PDB entry 7ESY | X-ray diffraction, 2.30 A resolution | chains A and B

Chain A:
Name: Bacteria factor 1
From: Wolbachia pipientis subsp. Culex pipiens (strain wPip)
UniProtKB: B3CP62 (B3CP62_WOLPP); residue numbers follow UniProt; this construct covers 1-491
Chain sequence (499 residues; each row starts with the number of its first residue):
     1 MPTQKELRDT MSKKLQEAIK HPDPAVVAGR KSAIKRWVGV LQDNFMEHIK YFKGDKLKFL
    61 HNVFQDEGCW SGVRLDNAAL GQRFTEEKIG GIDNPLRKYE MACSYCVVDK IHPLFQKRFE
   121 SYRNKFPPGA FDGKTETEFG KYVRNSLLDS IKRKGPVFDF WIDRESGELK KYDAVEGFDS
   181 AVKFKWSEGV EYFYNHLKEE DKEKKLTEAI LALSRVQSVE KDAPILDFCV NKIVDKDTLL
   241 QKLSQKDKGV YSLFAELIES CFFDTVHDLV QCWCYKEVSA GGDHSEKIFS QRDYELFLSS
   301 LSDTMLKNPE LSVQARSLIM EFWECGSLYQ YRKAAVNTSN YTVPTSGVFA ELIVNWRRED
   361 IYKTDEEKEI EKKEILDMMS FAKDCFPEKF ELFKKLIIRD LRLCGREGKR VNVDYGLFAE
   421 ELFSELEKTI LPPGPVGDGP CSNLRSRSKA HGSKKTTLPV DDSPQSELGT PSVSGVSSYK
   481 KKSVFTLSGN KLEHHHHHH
Disordered / not traced: 1, 128-134, 273-286, 429-499
Construct notes: expression tag (492-499)
Bound ions: Ca2+: Asp400 (shared with Gly253(B), Glu257(B) of chain B)

Chain B:
Name: ULP_PROTEASE domain-containing protein
From: Wolbachia pipientis subsp. Culex pipiens (strain wPip)
UniProtKB: B3CP63 (B3CP63_WOLPP); residue numbers follow UniProt; this construct covers 1-761
Chain sequence (769 residues; row label = number of the first residue in the row):
     1 MSNGDGLIRS LVDGDLEGFR QGFESFLDQC PSFLYHVSAG RFLPVFFFSM FSTAHDANIL
    61 NANERVYFRF DNHGVNPRNG ENRNTANLKV AVYRDGQQVV RCYSISDRPN SDGLRFSTRE
   121 RNALVQEIRR QNPNLREEDL NFEQYKVCMH GKGKSQGEAI ATVFEVIREK DRQGRDKFAK
   181 YSASEVHFLR QLFRNHRLTI KEIEGRQLNQ NQLRQLGRSV NFTRVEPGQQ RIDNFMEMLA
   241 SNQRQDVRDS LRGDILEYVT DTYNNYRAQI ENNIEGRSQK FESHGFLLGF LANFSHRYTI
   301 GVDLDLSPRN SHVAFLVRHQ VERENIPIVI NLATRAPPYI ALNRARSHAE RLHVFSFIPI
   361 HTESRNTVCV GLNFNLNLDP FSVDTVGLQQ DRFPLVQRLF ECLENEGIRE NIRDFLLHHL
   421 PAEIPRNAEN YDRIFDCITG FAFGNSAFDR HPLELEEEDE APITKYIFRH GDEGLRCLTM
   481 VFHAEGSDIV ILHIRAHDAQ QQGAINLQTL NVNGNDVHVW EVSCTLNNQL ELDIDLPNDL
   541 GLYHDYQNNN ANNFLAGDLV QVPNTENVHN TLNQVVNDGW KNIAQHRGLF QEISGALMPL
   601 VDTINVNSED KFRSILHGTF YASDNPYKVL AMYKVGQTYS LKRGQEEEGE RVILTRITEQ
   661 RLDLLLLRQP RENDLDTHPI GYVLRLANNA EEVGQQQNDA RQEIGRLKKQ HRGFIPITSG
   721 NEVVLFPIVF NRDAHEAGNL ILFPEGIGRE EHVHRLDRHV RLEHHHHHH
Disordered / not traced: 1-4, 110-113, 151-161, 321, 502, 672-673, 746-747, 758-769
Construct notes: expression tag (762-769)
Bound ions: Ca2+: Gly253, Glu257 (shared with Asp400(A) of chain A)

How chain A and chain B interact:
Residue-residue contacts (97; chain A residue first):
  Thr3(A) - Ser347(B)
  Thr3(A) - Glu350(B)
  Gln4(A) - Glu350(B)  hydrogen bond (backbone-side chain)
  Gln4(A) - Gln389(B)
  Lys5(A) - Glu350(B)  hydrogen bond (backbone-side chain)
  Lys5(A) - Asp384(B)  salt bridge
  Lys5(A) - Thr385(B)  hydrogen bond (side chain-backbone)
  Glu6(A) - Asn343(B)
  Leu41(A) - Asn366(B)
  Leu41(A) - Thr385(B)
  Leu41(A) - Val386(B)  hydrophobic
  Leu41(A) - Gly387(B)
  Gln42(A) - Asn366(B)  hydrogen bond
  Lys50(A) - Arg398(B)
  Tyr51(A) - Glu401(B)  hydrogen bond
  Tyr51(A) - Ile408(B)
  Lys56(A) - Glu456(B)  salt bridge
  Leu96(A) - Glu458(B)
  Arg97(A) - Glu454(B)  salt bridge
  Arg97(A) - Leu455(B)  hydrogen bond (side chain-backbone)
  Arg97(A) - Glu456(B)
  Arg97(A) - Glu458(B)
  Arg97(A) - Asp459(B)  hydrogen bond (side chain-backbone)
  Arg97(A) - Glu460(B)  salt bridge
  Lys98(A) - Glu458(B)  salt bridge
  Arg118(A) - Glu458(B)
  Arg118(A) - Glu460(B)  salt bridge
  Ser121(A) - Asp459(B)  hydrogen bond
  Tyr122(A) - Pro452(B)
  Tyr122(A) - Glu460(B)
  Tyr122(A) - Ala461(B)
  Tyr122(A) - Pro462(B)
  Lys125(A) - Asp459(B)  salt bridge
  Lys125(A) - Glu460(B)
  Lys125(A) - Ala461(B)
  Lys125(A) - Pro462(B)
  Lys125(A) - Glu485(B)
  Phe126(A) - Pro462(B)  hydrophobic
  Tyr142(A) - Glu566(B)
  Ser146(A) - Pro452(B)
  Leu147(A) - Glu460(B)
  Asp149(A) - Arg450(B)  salt bridge
  Asp149(A) - His451(B)
  Ser150(A) - His451(B)
  Ser150(A) - Pro452(B)
  Arg153(A) - His451(B)
  Arg153(A) - Pro452(B)
  Lys154(A) - Glu454(B)  salt bridge
  Val216(A) - Asn242(B)
  Ser218(A) - Arg244(B)  hydrogen bond (backbone-side chain)
  Val219(A) - Arg365(B)
  Lys248(A) - Gln243(B)
  Tyr251(A) - Gln243(B)
  Tyr251(A) - Gln245(B)  hydrogen bond
  Glu256(A) - Arg244(B)  salt bridge
  Glu259(A) - Arg244(B)  salt bridge
  Glu259(A) - Gln245(B)  hydrogen bond
  Glu259(A) - Arg248(B)  salt bridge
  Arg292(A) - Met238(B)
  Arg292(A) - Asp246(B)  salt bridge
  Asp293(A) - Gln243(B)
  Leu296(A) - Gln245(B)
  Leu296(A) - Asp246(B)
  Leu296(A) - Asp249(B)
  Ser299(A) - Asp249(B)  hydrogen bond
  Ser300(A) - Gln245(B)
  Ser300(A) - Arg248(B)
  Asp303(A) - Arg248(B)  salt bridge
  Asp303(A) - Arg252(B)  salt bridge
  Lys307(A) - Asp384(B)  salt bridge
  Asn340(A) - Gln230(B)
  Asn340(A) - Arg231(B)  hydrogen bond (side chain-backbone)
  Tyr341(A) - Gln230(B)
  Tyr341(A) - Glu257(B)
  Thr342(A) - Gly253(B)
  Thr342(A) - Asp254(B)  hydrogen bond
  Glu351(A) - Arg252(B)  salt bridge
  Arg399(A) - Glu257(B)
  Arg399(A) - Asp261(B)  salt bridge
  Asp400(A) - Gly253(B)
  Asp400(A) - Glu257(B)
  Arg402(A) - Asn377(B)
  Arg402(A) - Leu378(B)
  Arg402(A) - Asp379(B)  hydrogen bond (backbone-backbone)
  Leu403(A) - Glu257(B)
  Leu403(A) - Asp379(B)
  Leu403(A) - Pro380(B)
  Leu403(A) - Phe381(B)  hydrogen bond (backbone-backbone)
  Cys404(A) - Arg252(B)
  Cys404(A) - Asp379(B)
  Cys404(A) - Phe381(B)
  Gly405(A) - Asp379(B)
  Gly405(A) - Phe381(B)  hydrogen bond (backbone-backbone)
  Gly405(A) - Ser382(B)
  Arg406(A) - Arg252(B)
  Lys409(A) - Asp379(B)  salt bridge
  Val413(A) - Leu378(B)
Other interface residues (no listed pair), chain A (60 interface residues in all): Tyr99, Glu100, Pro127, Ile151, Gln217, Ala255, Leu401, Asn412, Asp414
Other interface residues (no listed pair), chain B (52 interface residues in all): Gln229, Thr260, Glu324, Val383, Pro394

Overview:
60 residues of chain A face 52 of chain B across their interface; the contacts include 17 hydrogen bonds and
19 salt bridges. Polar contacts include Lys5(A)-Asp384(B), Lys56(A)-Glu456(B) and Arg97(A)-Glu454(B). The Ca2+
site is built by Asp400(A), Gly253(B) and Glu257(B).
Here chain A is Bacteria factor 1 and chain B is ULP_PROTEASE domain-containing protein, both from Wolbachia
pipientis subsp. Culex pipiens (strain wPip). Entry 7ESY (Crystal structure of the complex formed by Wolbachia
cytoplasmic incompatibility factors CidA and CidBND1-ND2 from wPip) was determined by X-ray diffraction,
deposited together with 7ESX, 7ESZ and 7ET0.
